Entry 5CCI (X-ray diffraction, 4.10 A resolution (low resolution: residue-level contacts below are approximate; hydrogen-bond / salt-bridge calls are withheld)); this record covers chains A and B of the 6 polymer chains in the assembly.

Chain A:
Name: Vesicle-associated membrane protein 2
From: Rattus norvegicus
UniProt: P63045 (VAMP2_RAT); residues 28-89 here = UniProt positions 28-89
Chain sequence (63 residues; row label = number of the first residue in the row):
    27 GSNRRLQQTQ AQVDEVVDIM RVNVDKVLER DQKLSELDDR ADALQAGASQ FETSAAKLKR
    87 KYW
Not modelled in the structure: 27
Sequence notes: expression tag (27)
Swiss-Prot annotation at these positions:
  - site ((Microbial infection) Cleavage): Gln58, Lys59, Lys59, Leu60, Arg66, Ala67, Gln76, Phe77, Ala81, Ala82

Chain B:
Name: Syntaxin-1A
From: Rattus norvegicus
UniProt: P32851 (STX1A_RAT); residue numbers follow UniProt; this construct covers 191-256
Chain sequence (67 residues; numbered 190 to 256; the number before each row is that of its first residue):
   190 MALSEIETRH SEIIKLENSI RELHDMFMDM AMLVESQGEM IDRIEYNVEH AVDYVERAVS
   250 DTKKAVK
Sequence notes: initiating methionine (190)
Swiss-Prot annotation at these positions:
  - site: Lys253, Ala254 (Microbial infection: Cleavage)
  - cross-link (Glycyl lysine isopeptide (Lys-Gly)): Lys252 (interchain with G-Cter in SUMO), Lys253 (interchain with G-Cter in SUMO), Lys256 (interchain with G-Cter in SUMO)

Interface between chain A and chain B:
Contacting residue pairs (55; chain A residue first):
  Ser28(A) - Arg198(B)
  Asn29(A) - Arg198(B)
  Leu32(A) - Glu201(B)
  Leu32(A) - Ile202(B)
  Gln36(A) - Lys204(B)
  Gln36(A) - Leu205(B)
  Gln36(A) - Ser208(B)
  Val39(A) - Leu205(B)
  Val39(A) - Ser208(B)
  Val39(A) - Ile209(B)
  Val42(A) - Leu212(B)
  Val43(A) - Met215(B)
  Met46(A) - Leu212(B)
  Met46(A) - Met215(B)
  Met46(A) - Phe216(B)
  Met46(A) - Met219(B)
  Arg47(A) - Met215(B)
  Asn49(A) - Met219(B)
  Val50(A) - Met219(B)
  Val53(A) - Met219(B)
  Val53(A) - Leu222(B)
  Val53(A) - Gln226(B)
  Leu54(A) - Leu222(B)
  Arg56(A) - Gln226(B)
  Arg56(A) - Ile230(B)
  Asp57(A) - Gln226(B)
  Leu60(A) - Gln226(B)
  Leu60(A) - Met229(B)
  Leu60(A) - Ile230(B)
  Leu60(A) - Ile233(B)
  Ser61(A) - Met229(B)
  Leu63(A) - Ile233(B)
  Asp64(A) - Arg232(B)
  Asp64(A) - Ile233(B)
  Ala67(A) - Asn236(B)
  Asp68(A) - Asn236(B)
  Gln71(A) - Asn236(B)
  Gln71(A) - Ala240(B)
  Gln71(A) - Tyr243(B)
  Ala74(A) - Ala240(B)
  Ala74(A) - Tyr243(B)
  Ser75(A) - Tyr243(B)
  Phe77(A) - Ala247(B)
  Glu78(A) - Tyr243(B)
  Glu78(A) - Arg246(B)
  Glu78(A) - Ala247(B)
  Ala81(A) - Ala247(B)
  Ala81(A) - Asp250(B)
  Ala81(A) - Thr251(B)
  Ala82(A) - Asp250(B)
  Leu84(A) - Ala254(B)
  Lys85(A) - Asp250(B)
  Lys85(A) - Ala254(B)
  Tyr88(A) - Ala254(B)
  Trp89(A) - Lys253(B)
Also at the interface, not in a pair above, chain A (33 interface residues in all): Thr35
Also at the interface, not in a pair above, chain B (30 interface residues in all): Ser225, Val237, Val244, Lys256

In short:
33 residues of chain A face 30 of chain B across their interface.
Chain A is Vesicle-associated membrane protein 2 and chain B is Syntaxin-1A, both from Rattus norvegicus; the
structure, Structure of the Mg2+-bound synaptotagmin-1 SNARE complex (short unit cell form), was determined by
X-ray diffraction together with 5CCG, 5CCH and 5CCJ from the same study.
